Entry 4A12 (X-ray diffraction, 3.15 A resolution); this record covers chains B and G of the 6 polymer chains in the assembly.

Chain B:
Name: Transcription factor fapr
From: Staphylococcus aureus
UniProt: D6UB50 (D6UB50_STAAU); numbering as in UniProt (aligned over 1-190)
Sequence (190 residues; row label = number of the first residue in the row):
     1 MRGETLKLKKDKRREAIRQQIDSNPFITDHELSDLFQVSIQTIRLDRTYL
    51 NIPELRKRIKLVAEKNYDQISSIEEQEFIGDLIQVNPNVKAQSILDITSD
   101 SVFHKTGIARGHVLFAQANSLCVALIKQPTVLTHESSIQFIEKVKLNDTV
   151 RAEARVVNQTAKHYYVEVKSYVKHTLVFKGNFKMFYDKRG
Not modelled in the structure: 1-3
Modified / non-standard residues: Mse1 (selenomethionine); Mse184 (selenomethionine; parent Met)
From the paper describing this entry:
  - binding site for Fapr promoter: Lys10, Arg13, Gln41, Arg56
  - mutagenesis - R110A: decreased growth
  - mutagenesis - G111V/L132W: abolished growth

Chain G:
Molecule: Fapr promoter
Sequence (40 nucleotides; each row starts with the number of its first residue):
     1 CGGAATTAAGACTAGGTACTAATAGTAGTATATAATTGGC
Differences from the reference sequence: cloning artifact (1-3, 38-40)

Interface between chain B and chain G:
Contacting residue pairs - 12 pairs, chain B then chain G:
  Thr28(B) with DG16(G), phosphate contact
  Asp29(B) with DG16(G), hydrogen bond to the phosphate
  Arg44(B) with DG16(G), sugar contact; DT17(G), base contact
  Arg47(B) with DG16(G), sugar contact; DT17(G), salt bridge to the phosphate
  Glu54(B) with DG16(G), phosphate contact; DT17(G), phosphate contact
  Leu55(B) with DG15(G), phosphate contact; DG16(G), hydrogen bond to the phosphate
  Arg56(B) with DA14(G), hydrogen bond to the base; DG15(G), hydrogen bond to the base

Overview:
The interface between chain B and chain G involves 7 residues on one side and 4 on the other; the contacts
include 4 hydrogen bonds and 1 salt bridge. Polar pairs include Arg56(B)-DA14(G), Arg56(B)-DG15(G) and
Asp29(B)-DG16(G). From the paper: a binding site for Fapr promoter at Lys10(B), Arg13(B) and Gln41(B) among
others; R110A of chain B reduces growth.
Here chain B is Transcription factor fapr (Staphylococcus aureus) and chain G is Fapr promoter. Entry 4A12
(Structure of the global transcription regulator FapR from Staphylococcus aureus in complex with DNA operator)
was determined by X-ray diffraction, deposited together with 4A0X, 4A0Y and 4A0Z.
